8DWT - chains A and J of the 12 polymer chains in the assembly; structure by electron microscopy, 6.20 A resolution (low resolution: residue-level contacts below are approximate; hydrogen-bond / salt-bridge calls are withheld).

== Chain A (and J) ==
Name: Speckle-type POZ protein
Organism: Homo sapiens
Notes: chain J of this document is another copy of the same molecule, construct and numbering; everything in this record applies to it too
UniProtKB: O43791 (SPOP_HUMAN); numbering as in UniProt (aligned over 2-374)
Chain sequence (373 residues; numbered 2 to 374; the number before each row is that of its first residue):
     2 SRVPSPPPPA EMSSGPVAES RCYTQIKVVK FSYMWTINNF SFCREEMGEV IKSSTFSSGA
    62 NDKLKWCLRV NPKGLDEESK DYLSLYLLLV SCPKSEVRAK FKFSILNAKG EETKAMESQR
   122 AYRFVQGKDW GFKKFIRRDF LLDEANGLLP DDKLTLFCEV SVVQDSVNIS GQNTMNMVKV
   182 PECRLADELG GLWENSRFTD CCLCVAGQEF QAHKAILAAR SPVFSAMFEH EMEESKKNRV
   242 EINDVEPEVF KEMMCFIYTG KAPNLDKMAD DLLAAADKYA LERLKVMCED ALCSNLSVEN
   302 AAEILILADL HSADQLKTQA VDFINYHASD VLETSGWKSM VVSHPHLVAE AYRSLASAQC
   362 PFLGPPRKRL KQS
Unresolved in the structure: 2-15, 364-374 (chain J: 2-16, 365-374)
Sequence notes: engineered mutation R22 (Trp in O43791)
What the authors report for this chain:
  - disease-associated variants - R45L, R45W, E47K, E78K, S80R, Y327C, Y327F (citing earlier work)
  - mutagenesis - W22R, E78K: increased catalytic activity on BRD3
  - mutagenesis - W22R: decreased catalytic activity
  - mutagenesis - W131G: increased stability (proposed by the authors, not directly observed)
  - mutagenesis - W22R, E78K: increased stability
  - disease-associated variants - W22R, E78K: increased catalytic activity on BRD3
  - disease-associated variants - W22R, E78K: increased stability
  - disease-associated variants - W131G: decreased stability

== Chain A / chain J interface ==
Contacting residue pairs - 18 pairs, chain A then chain J:
  I325(A) - Y353(J)
  A329(A) - Y353(J)
  A329(A) - A357(J)
  L333(A) - Y353(J)
  L333(A) - R354(J)
  W338(A) - Y353(J)
  V342(A) - P346(J)
  P346(A) - V342(J)
  P346(A) - P346(J)
  V349(A) - Y353(J)
  Y353(A) - I325(J)
  Y353(A) - N326(J)
  Y353(A) - W338(J)
  Y353(A) - L356(J)
  R354(A) - L333(J)
  L356(A) - L356(J)
  A357(A) - A329(J)
  Q360(A) - Q360(J)
Also at the interface, not in a pair above, chain A (19 interface residues in all): Y327, V332, V343, H347, A350, P362, F363
Also at the interface, not in a pair above, chain J (14 interface residues in all): C361, L364

== Overview ==
19 residues of chain A and 14 residues of chain J are in contact. The paper reports that W131G, W22R and E78K
of chain A increase stability; W22R and E78K of chain A increase catalytic activity on BRD3.
Chain A and chain J are both Speckle-type POZ protein (Homo sapiens); the structure, SPOP W22R Form 2, was
determined by electron microscopy (same publication as 8DWS, 8DWU and 8DWV).
